PDB entry 2BJC | solution NMR | chains A and D of the 4 polymer chains in the assembly

[Chain A]
Protein: Lactose operon repressor
From: Escherichia coli
Notes: fragment: dna binding domain, lac headpiece residues 1-62
UniProtKB: P03023 (LACI_ECOLI); residues 1-62 here = UniProt positions 1-62
Sequence (62 residues; row label = number of the first residue in the row):
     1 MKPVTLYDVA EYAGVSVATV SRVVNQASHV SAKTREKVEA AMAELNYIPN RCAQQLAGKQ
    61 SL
Differences from the reference sequence: engineered mutation Val-17 (Tyr in P03023), Ala-18 (Gln in P03023), Cys-52 (Val in P03023)
UniProt features mapped onto this chain:
  - DNA-binding region: Leu-6 to Asn-25 (H-T-H motif)
  - mutagenesis: Arg-22 (R22N: Recognizes an operator variant)
From the paper describing this entry:
  - binding site for the 22-nt DNA strand (chain D): Thr-5, Leu-6, Tyr-7, Val-17, Ser-21, Arg-22, Asn-25, Tyr-47, Asn-50, Ala-53, Gln-54
  - binding site for the 22-nt DNA strand: Ser-16, Ala-18, Thr-19, His-29, Val-30, Ser-31, Thr-34, Leu-56, Ala-57
  - specificity-determining residues: Val-17, Ala-18
  - contacts within the chain: Tyr-7/Val-17

[Chain D]
Molecule: 22-nt DNA strand
Sequence (22 nucleotides; each row starts with the number of its first residue):
   101 GAATTGTAAG CGCTTACAAT TC

[Chain A / chain D interface]
Pairs across the interface (30; chain A residue first):
  Met-1(A) / DG112(D)  phosphate contact
  Lys-2(A) / DG112(D)  phosphate contact
  Pro-3(A) / DG112(D)  phosphate contact
  Thr-5(A) / DG112(D)  sugar contact
  Thr-5(A) / DC113(D)  phosphate contact
  Leu-6(A) / DC113(D)  phosphate contact
  Tyr-7(A) / DC113(D)  base contact
  Val-17(A) / DT114(D)  base contact
  Ala-18(A) / DT115(D)  base contact
  Ala-18(A) / DA116(D)  base contact
  Ser-21(A) / DT114(D)  phosphate contact
  Ser-21(A) / DT115(D)  base contact
  Arg-22(A) / DT115(D)  phosphate contact
  Val-24(A) / DT114(D)  phosphate contact
  Asn-25(A) / DT114(D)  phosphate contact
  Tyr-47(A) / DC113(D)  phosphate contact
  Ile-48(A) / DC113(D)  phosphate contact
  Pro-49(A) / DC113(D)  phosphate contact
  Asn-50(A) / DG112(D)  phosphate contact
  Asn-50(A) / DC113(D)  phosphate contact
  Ala-53(A) / DG112(D)  base contact
  Ala-53(A) / DC113(D)  sugar contact
  Gln-54(A) / DC113(D)  phosphate contact
  Gln-54(A) / DT114(D)  phosphate contact
  Leu-56(A) / DG112(D)  base contact
  Ala-57(A) / DG112(D)  base contact
  Ala-57(A) / DC113(D)  base contact
  Ala-57(A) / DT114(D)  sugar contact
  Gln-60(A) / DT114(D)  base contact
  Ser-61(A) / DT115(D)  phosphate contact
Also at the interface, not in a pair above, chain A (23 interface residues in all): Gly-58

[Summary]
The interface between chain A and chain D involves 23 residues on one side and 5 on the other. The paper
reports a binding site for the 22-nt DNA strand (chain D) at Thr-5(A), Leu-6(A) and Tyr-7(A) among others; a
binding site for the 22-nt DNA strand at Ser-16(A), Ala-18(A) and Thr-19(A) among others.
Here chain A is Lactose operon repressor (Escherichia coli) and chain D is a 22-nt DNA strand. Entry 2BJC (NMR
structure of a protein-DNA complex of an altered specificity mutant of the lac repressor headpiece ...) was
determined by solution NMR.
